5K14 - chains A and B; structure by X-ray diffraction, 2.40 A resolution.

# Chain A
Molecule: HIV-1 reverse transcriptase(isolate HXB2)
Organism: Human immunodeficiency virus type 1 group M subtype B (isolate HXB2)
UniProt: P04585 (POL_HV1H2); residues 1-560 here correspond to UniProt positions 588-1147 (UniProt number = residue number + 587)
Sequence (560 residues; each row starts with the number of its first residue):
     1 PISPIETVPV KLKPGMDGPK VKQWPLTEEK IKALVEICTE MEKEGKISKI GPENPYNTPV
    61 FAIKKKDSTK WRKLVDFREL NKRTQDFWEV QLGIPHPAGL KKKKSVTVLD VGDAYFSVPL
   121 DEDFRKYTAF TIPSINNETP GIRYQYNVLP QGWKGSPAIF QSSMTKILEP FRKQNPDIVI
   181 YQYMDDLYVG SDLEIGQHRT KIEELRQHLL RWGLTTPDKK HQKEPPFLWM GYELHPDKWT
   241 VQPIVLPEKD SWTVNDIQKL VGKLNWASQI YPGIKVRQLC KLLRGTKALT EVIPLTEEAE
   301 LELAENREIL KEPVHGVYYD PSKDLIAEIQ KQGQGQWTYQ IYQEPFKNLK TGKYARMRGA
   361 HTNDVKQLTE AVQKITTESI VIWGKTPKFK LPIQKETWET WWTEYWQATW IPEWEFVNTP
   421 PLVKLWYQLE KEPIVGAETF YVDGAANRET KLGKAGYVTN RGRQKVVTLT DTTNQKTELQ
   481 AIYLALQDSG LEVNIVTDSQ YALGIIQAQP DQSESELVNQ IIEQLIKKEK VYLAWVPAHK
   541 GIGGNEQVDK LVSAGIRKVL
Unresolved in the structure: 65-67, 218-221, 544-560
Small-molecule neighbours: IB1 (4-{[4-(2,6-difluoro-4-methoxybenzene-1-carbonyl)pyrimidin-2-yl]amino}benzonitrile): P95, L100, K101, K103, V106, V179, Y181, Y188, F227, W229, L234, H235, P236, Y318
UniProt features mapped onto this chain:
  - region: F227 to H235 (RT 'primer grip')
  - motif: W398 to W414 (Tryptophan repeat motif)
  - binding site (Mg(2+)): D110, D185, D186, D443, E478, D498, D549
  - site: W401 (Essential for RT p66/p51 heterodimerization), W414 (Essential for RT p66/p51 heterodimerization), F440, Y441 (Cleavage), L560 (Cleavage)

# Chain B
Molecule: HIV-1 reverse transcriptase (isolate LW123)
Organism: Human immunodeficiency virus type 1 group M subtype B (isolate LW123)
Notes: EC 2.7.7.49
UniProt: P0C6F2 (POL_HV1LW); residues 1-440 here correspond to UniProt positions 588-1027 (UniProt number = residue number + 587)
Sequence (440 residues; numbered 1 to 440; the number before each row is that of its first residue):
     1 PISPIETVPV KLKPGMDGPK VKQWPLTEEK IKALVEICTE MEKEGKISKI GPENPYNTPV
    61 FAIKKKDSTK WRKLVDFREL NKRTQDFWEV QLGIPHPAGL KKKKSVTVLD VGDAYFSVPL
   121 DEDFRKYTAF TIPSINNETP GIRYQYNVLP QGWKGSPAIF QSSMTKILEP FRKQNPDIVI
   181 YQYMDDLYVG SDLEIGQHRT KIEELRQHLL RWGLTTPDKK HQKEPPFLWM GYELHPDKWT
   241 VQPIVLPEKD SWTVNDIQKL VGKLNWASQI YPGIKVRQLC KLLRGTKALT EVIPLTEEAE
   301 LELAENREIL KEPVHGVYYD PSKDLIAEIQ KQGQGQWTYQ IYQEPFKNLK TGKYARMRGA
   361 HTNDVKQLTE AVQKITTESI VIWGKTPKFK LPIQKETWET WWTEYWQATW IPEWEFVNTP
   421 PLVKLWYQLE KEPIVGAETF
Unresolved in the structure: 1-5, 66-67, 216-231, 357-361, 430-440
Construct notes: conflict A360 (Thr947 in P0C6F2)
UniProt features mapped onto this chain:
  - region: F227 to H235 (RT 'primer grip')
  - motif: W398 to W414 (Tryptophan repeat motif)
  - binding site (Mg(2+)): D110, D185, D186
  - site: W401 (Essential for RT p66/p51 heterodimerization), W414 (Essential for RT p66/p51 heterodimerization), F440 (Cleavage)

# How chain A and chain B interact
Residue-residue contacts (109):
  V8(A) - E53(B)
  P9(A) - E53(B)
  Q85(A) - E53(B)  hydrogen bond (side chain-backbone)
  D86(A) - K20(B)  salt bridge
  D86(A) - P55(B)
  F87(A) - P52(B)
  F87(A) - E53(B)
  F87(A) - P55(B)
  W88(A) - P52(B)  hydrogen bond (backbone-backbone)
  W88(A) - N54(B)
  W88(A) - P55(B)
  W88(A) - Y56(B)
  W88(A) - N57(B)
  W88(A) - T131(B)
  W88(A) - R143(B)
  G93(A) - N137(B)
  I94(A) - N137(B)
  P95(A) - N136(B)
  P95(A) - N137(B)
  H96(A) - N136(B)  hydrogen bond (backbone-side chain)
  G99(A) - N136(B)
  G99(A) - E138(B)
  L100(A) - N136(B)
  L100(A) - E138(B)
  K101(A) - E138(B)  salt bridge
  A158(A) - P52(B)  hydrophobic
  S162(A) - P52(B)
  T165(A) - P140(B)
  Y181(A) - N137(B)
  Y181(A) - E138(B)
  Q182(A) - P140(B)
  R358(A) - Q394(B)
  R358(A) - E396(B)  salt bridge
  E370(A) - Q394(B)
  Q373(A) - Q394(B)
  Q373(A) - E396(B)  hydrogen bond (side chain-backbone)
  Q373(A) - T397(B)  hydrogen bond
  Q373(A) - T400(B)  hydrogen bond
  T377(A) - T400(B)
  I380(A) - L26(B)
  I380(A) - T27(B)
  V381(A) - P25(B)  hydrophobic
  V381(A) - I135(B)
  V381(A) - N136(B)  hydrogen bond (backbone-backbone)
  I382(A) - I135(B)
  I382(A) - N136(B)
  W383(A) - I135(B)
  G384(A) - T27(B)
  G384(A) - E28(B)  hydrogen bond (backbone-backbone)
  G384(A) - I135(B)
  W402(A) - K331(B)  hydrogen bond (backbone-side chain)
  W402(A) - D364(B)
  T403(A) - K331(B)
  E404(A) - K424(B)
  Y405(A) - K331(B)  hydrogen bond (backbone-side chain)
  W406(A) - K331(B)
  W406(A) - N418(B)
  W406(A) - T419(B)
  W406(A) - K424(B)
  Q407(A) - K331(B)  hydrogen bond (backbone-side chain)
  Q407(A) - D364(B)
  Q407(A) - P392(B)
  Q407(A) - I393(B)
  Q407(A) - V417(B)
  Q407(A) - N418(B)
  A408(A) - W337(B)  hydrophobic
  A408(A) - D364(B)
  A408(A) - P392(B)  hydrogen bond (backbone-backbone)
  A408(A) - I393(B)
  T409(A) - D364(B)  hydrogen bond (backbone-side chain)
  W410(A) - N363(B)
  W410(A) - V365(B)  hydrophobic
  W410(A) - W401(B)
  W410(A) - Y405(B)
  P412(A) - W401(B)
  P433(A) - N255(B)
  P433(A) - L289(B)  hydrophobic
  P433(A) - T290(B)
  I434(A) - T290(B)
  V435(A) - T290(B)
  T439(A) - A288(B)
  T439(A) - L289(B)  hydrogen bond (side chain-backbone)
  Y441(A) - V254(B)
  Y441(A) - Q258(B)  hydrogen bond
  Y441(A) - T286(B)
  Y441(A) - K287(B)  hydrogen bond (side chain-backbone)
  Y441(A) - L289(B)
  V458(A) - T286(B)
  T459(A) - T286(B)  hydrogen bond (backbone-side chain)
  N460(A) - T286(B)
  N460(A) - A288(B)
  N494(A) - L289(B)
  V496(A) - L289(B)  hydrophobic
  Q500(A) - L422(B)
  L503(A) - L422(B)  hydrophobic
  Q507(A) - P421(B)
  Y532(A) - N255(B)  hydrogen bond
  Y532(A) - L289(B)  hydrophobic
  W535(A) - W426(B)  hydrophobic
  V536(A) - Q258(B)
  P537(A) - G262(B)
  P537(A) - N265(B)
  K540(A) - N265(B)
  K540(A) - C280(B)
  G541(A) - R284(B)
  I542(A) - Q258(B)
  I542(A) - L283(B)
  G543(A) - L283(B)  hydrogen bond (backbone-backbone)
  G543(A) - G285(B)
Other interface residues (no listed pair), chain A (64 interface residues in all): L92, I159, R172, I180, T376, A534
Other interface residues (no listed pair), chain B (57 interface residues in all): W24, T139, V261, L368, P420

# In short
64 residues of chain A face 57 of chain B across their interface, with 19 hydrogen bonds and 3 salt bridges.
Among the polar pairs are D86(A)-K20(B), K101(A)-E138(B) and R358(A)-E396(B). Bound to chain A: compound IB1.
Here chain A is HIV-1 reverse transcriptase(isolate HXB2) (Human immunodeficiency virus type 1 group M subtype
B (isolate HXB2)) and chain B is HIV-1 reverse transcriptase (isolate LW123) (Human immunodeficiency virus
type 1 group M subtype B (isolate LW123)). Entry 5K14 (HIV-1 Reverse Transcriptase in complex with a
2,6-difluorophenyl DAPY analog) was determined by X-ray diffraction.
